1MKU - chain A; structure by X-ray diffraction, 1.80 A resolution.

== Chain A ==
Molecule: Phospholipase A2
From: Bos taurus
Notes: EC 3.1.1.4
UniProt: P00593 (PA21B_BOVIN); residues 1-123 here correspond to UniProt positions 23-145 (UniProt number = residue number + 22)
Sequence (123 residues; row label = number of the first residue in the row):
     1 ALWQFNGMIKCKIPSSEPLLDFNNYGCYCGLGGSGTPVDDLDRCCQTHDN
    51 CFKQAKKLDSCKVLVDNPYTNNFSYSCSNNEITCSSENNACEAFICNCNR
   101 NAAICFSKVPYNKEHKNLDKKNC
Sequence notes: engineered mutation Phe52 (Tyr74 in P00593), Phe73 (Tyr95 in P00593), Asn99 (Asp121 in P00593)
Swiss-Prot annotation at these positions:
  - active site: His48
  - binding site (Ca(2+)): Tyr28, Gly30, Gly32, Asp49
Cystine bridges: Cys11-Cys77, Cys27-Cys123, Cys29-Cys45, Cys44-Cys105, Cys51-Cys98, Cys61-Cys91, Cys84-Cys96
Ion coordination: Ca2+: Tyr28, Gly30, Gly32, Asp49
From the paper describing this entry:
  - contacts within the chain: Ala1-Asn99 (hydrogen bond), Ala1-Pro68 (hydrogen bond), Ala1-Phe5 (backbone contact), His48-Asn99 (hydrogen bond)
  - catalytic residues: His48 (citing earlier work)
  - mutagenesis - Y52F/Y73F/D99N, D99N (23 s-1): decreased catalytic activity
  - mutagenesis - Y52F/Y73F/D99N: decreased stability
  - mutagenesis - D99N: increased catalytic activity

== In short ==
The Ca2+ site is built by Tyr28, Gly30, Gly32 and Asp49. From UniProt: active-site residue His48 and 4
Ca2+-binding residues. From the paper: the catalytic residue His48; Y52F/Y73F/D99N and D99N reduce catalytic
activity.
Chain A is Phospholipase A2 (Bos taurus); the structure, Carboxylic ester hydrolase, orthorhombic form of the
triple mutant, was determined by X-ray diffraction together with 1MKS from the same study.
